3KOW - chains C and G; structure by X-ray diffraction, 2.90 A resolution.

Chain C:
Molecule: D-ornithine aminomutase E component
Source organism: Clostridium sticklandii
UniProtKB: Q8VPJ5 (Q8VPJ5_CLOST); numbering as in UniProt; present here: 1-219, 223-743
Chain sequence (763 residues; numbered 1 to 766; 3 numbers in that range are skipped by the numbering (no residue carries them; nothing is unmodelled there); the number before each row is that of its first residue):
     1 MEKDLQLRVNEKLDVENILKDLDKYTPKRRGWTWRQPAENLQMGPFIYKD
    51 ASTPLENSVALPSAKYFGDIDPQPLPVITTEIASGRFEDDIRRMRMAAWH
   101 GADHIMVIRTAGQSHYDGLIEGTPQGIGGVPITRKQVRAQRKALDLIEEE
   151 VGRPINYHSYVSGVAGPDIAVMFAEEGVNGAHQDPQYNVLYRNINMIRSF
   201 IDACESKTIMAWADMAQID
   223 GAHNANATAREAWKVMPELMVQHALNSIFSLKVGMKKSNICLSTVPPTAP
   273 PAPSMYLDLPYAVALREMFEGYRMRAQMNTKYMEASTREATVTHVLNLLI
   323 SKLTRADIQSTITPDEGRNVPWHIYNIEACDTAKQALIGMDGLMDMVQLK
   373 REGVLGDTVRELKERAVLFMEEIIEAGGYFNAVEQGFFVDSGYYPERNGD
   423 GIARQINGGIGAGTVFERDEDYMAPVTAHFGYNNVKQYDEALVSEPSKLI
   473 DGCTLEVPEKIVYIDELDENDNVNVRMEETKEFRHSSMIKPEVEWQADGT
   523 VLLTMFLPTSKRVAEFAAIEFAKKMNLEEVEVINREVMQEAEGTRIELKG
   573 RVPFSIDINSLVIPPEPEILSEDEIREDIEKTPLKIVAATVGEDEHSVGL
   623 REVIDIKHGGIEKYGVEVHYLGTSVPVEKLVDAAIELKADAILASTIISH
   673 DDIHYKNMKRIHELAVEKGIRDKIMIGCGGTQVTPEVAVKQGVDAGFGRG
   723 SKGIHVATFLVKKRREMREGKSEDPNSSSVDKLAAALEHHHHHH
Disordered / not traced: 1-4, 507-508, 588-590, 740-766
Glycans and other covalent adducts: pyridoxal phosphate (PLP) linked to Lys629
Differences from the reference sequence: expression tag (744-766)
Ion coordination: cobalamin Co: His618 (together with 5'-deoxyadenosine)
Small-molecule neighbours:
  - 5'-deoxyadenosine (5AD): Glu121, Pro124, Leu489, Asp490
  - cobalamin (B12): Glu615, Asp616, Glu617, His618, Ser619, Val620, Gly621, Leu622, Glu624, Val625, Leu665, Ala666, Ser667, Ile669, Ile670, Ser671, His672, Gly699, Cys700, Gly701, Gly702, Thr703, Phe719, Gly720, Arg721, Gly722, Ser723, Val728

Chain G:
Molecule: D-ornithine aminomutase S component
Source organism: Clostridium sticklandii
UniProtKB: Q8VPJ6 (Q8VPJ6_CLOST); residues 1-121 here = UniProt positions 1-121
Chain sequence (121 residues; each row starts with the number of its first residue):
     1 MKRADDFQQRRAHLANLSDEELQTRFWEMAEKIVDPLLDLGKKNTTPSIE
    51 RSVLLRMGFSSLEAKAIVDKTMDRGLMGKGAGHIVYKIAKEKNISVREAG
   101 LALSEGKYWDDAIQIFKGGVK
Disordered / not traced: 1-5, 115-121

How chain C and chain G interact:
Pairs across the interface - 135 pairs, chain C then chain G:
  Asp117(C) - Arg51(G)  salt bridge
  Asp117(C) - Lys65(G)
  Leu119(C) - Leu55(G)  hydrophobic
  Leu119(C) - Ser61(G)
  Glu121(C) - Ser61(G)  hydrogen bond
  Val164(C) - Ser48(G)  hydrogen bond (backbone-side chain)
  Val164(C) - Arg51(G)
  Pro167(C) - Ser48(G)
  Pro167(C) - Ser52(G)
  Asp168(C) - Ser48(G)
  Asp168(C) - Arg51(G)  salt bridge
  Asp168(C) - Leu55(G)
  Val171(C) - Arg56(G)
  Glu175(C) - Leu55(G)
  Arg198(C) - Thr46(G)
  Arg198(C) - Ser48(G)  hydrogen bond
  Phe200(C) - Leu37(G)  hydrophobic
  Ile201(C) - Leu40(G)
  Ile201(C) - Gly41(G)
  Ile201(C) - Asn44(G)
  Ile201(C) - Ile49(G)
  Asp202(C) - Thr46(G)  hydrogen bond
  Asp202(C) - Ser48(G)  hydrogen bond
  Cys204(C) - Gly41(G)
  Glu205(C) - Ile49(G)
  Glu205(C) - Arg56(G)  salt bridge
  Ile209(C) - Arg56(G)
  Met242(C) - Phe26(G)
  Ala246(C) - Phe26(G)  hydrophobic
  Leu247(C) - Ile33(G)  hydrophobic
  Ile250(C) - Trp27(G)  hydrophobic
  Ile250(C) - Val34(G)  hydrophobic
  Phe251(C) - Leu38(G)  hydrophobic
  Lys254(C) - Glu31(G)  salt bridge
  Lys254(C) - Asp35(G)  salt bridge
  Lys254(C) - Leu38(G)
  Met290(C) - Gln23(G)
  Met290(C) - Phe26(G)  hydrophobic
  Met290(C) - Trp27(G)  hydrogen bond (backbone-side chain)
  Phe291(C) - Trp27(G)  hydrophobic
  Tyr294(C) - Trp27(G)  hydrophobic
  Arg382(C) - Leu14(G)  hydrogen bond (side chain-backbone)
  Arg382(C) - Ala15(G)  hydrogen bond (side chain-backbone)
  Arg382(C) - Leu17(G)  hydrogen bond (side chain-backbone)
  Arg382(C) - Ser18(G)
  Arg382(C) - Asp19(G)  salt bridge
  Arg382(C) - Leu22(G)
  Glu383(C) - Phe7(G)
  Lys385(C) - Leu22(G)
  Glu386(C) - Arg11(G)  salt bridge
  Glu386(C) - Leu14(G)
  Glu386(C) - Leu22(G)
  Arg387(C) - Phe7(G)
  Ala388(C) - Phe26(G)  hydrophobic
  Val389(C) - Leu14(G)  hydrophobic
  Val389(C) - Leu22(G)  hydrophobic
  Val389(C) - Phe26(G)  hydrophobic
  Val389(C) - Met29(G)  hydrophobic
  Leu390(C) - Arg10(G)
  Leu390(C) - Arg11(G)
  Leu390(C) - His13(G)
  Leu390(C) - Leu14(G)  hydrophobic
  Met392(C) - Phe26(G)  hydrophobic
  Met392(C) - Met29(G)  hydrophobic
  Met392(C) - Ile33(G)  hydrophobic
  Glu393(C) - His13(G)  salt bridge
  Glu393(C) - Arg25(G)  salt bridge
  Glu393(C) - Met29(G)
  Glu394(C) - Arg10(G)  salt bridge
  Ile395(C) - Ile33(G)  hydrophobic
  Ile396(C) - Met29(G)  hydrophobic
  Ile396(C) - Lys32(G)
  Ile396(C) - Ile33(G)  hydrophobic
  Tyr401(C) - Ile33(G)  hydrophobic
  Phe402(C) - Leu37(G)  hydrophobic
  Phe402(C) - Leu40(G)  hydrophobic
  Tyr416(C) - Arg10(G)  hydrogen bond
  Pro417(C) - Asp6(G)
  Pro417(C) - Phe7(G)  hydrophobic
  Thr436(C) - Thr45(G)
  Thr436(C) - Thr46(G)
  Thr436(C) - Pro47(G)
  Val437(C) - Asn44(G)
  Val437(C) - Thr45(G)
  Phe438(C) - Asn44(G)
  Phe438(C) - Thr45(G)  hydrogen bond (backbone-backbone)
  Phe438(C) - Met72(G)  hydrophobic
  Phe438(C) - Met77(G)  hydrophobic
  Glu439(C) - Lys43(G)
  Glu439(C) - Asn44(G)
  Glu439(C) - Gly78(G)
  Arg440(C) - Lys42(G)  hydrogen bond (side chain-backbone)
  Arg440(C) - Lys43(G)  hydrogen bond (backbone-backbone)
  Arg440(C) - Asn44(G)  hydrogen bond (side chain-backbone)
  Arg440(C) - Gly78(G)
  Asp441(C) - Gly78(G)  hydrogen bond (backbone-backbone)
  Asp441(C) - Lys79(G)  salt bridge
  Asp443(C) - Lys79(G)  salt bridge
  Asp443(C) - His83(G)  hydrogen bond (backbone-side chain)
  Tyr444(C) - Glu50(G)  hydrogen bond
  Tyr444(C) - Gly78(G)
  Tyr444(C) - Lys79(G)
  Tyr444(C) - Gly80(G)
  Met445(C) - Lys79(G)  hydrogen bond (backbone-backbone)
  Met445(C) - His83(G)
  Met445(C) - Tyr86(G)  hydrophobic
  Pro447(C) - Met57(G)  hydrophobic
  Pro447(C) - Gly82(G)
  Val448(C) - Val53(G)
  Val448(C) - Arg56(G)
  Val448(C) - Met57(G)  hydrophobic
  Thr449(C) - Arg56(G)  hydrogen bond (backbone-side chain)
  Ala450(C) - Arg56(G)  hydrogen bond (backbone-side chain)
  Phe452(C) - Leu38(G)
  Phe452(C) - Gly41(G)
  Phe452(C) - Lys42(G)
  Gly453(C) - Lys42(G)
  Tyr454(C) - Lys42(G)  hydrogen bond (backbone-backbone)
  Gln459(C) - His83(G)  hydrogen bond
  Tyr460(C) - His83(G)  hydrogen bond
  Tyr460(C) - Tyr86(G)  hydrophobic
  Tyr460(C) - Lys87(G)
  Leu471(C) - Tyr86(G)
  Ile472(C) - Met57(G)  hydrophobic
  Cys475(C) - Arg56(G)
  Thr476(C) - Leu55(G)
  Thr476(C) - Arg56(G)  hydrogen bond (backbone-backbone)
  Thr476(C) - Gly58(G)
  Lys482(C) - Gly58(G)
  Val484(C) - Gly58(G)
  Val484(C) - Ser60(G)
  Val484(C) - Arg97(G)
  Ile486(C) - Ser60(G)
  Ile486(C) - Leu62(G)  hydrophobic
  Leu489(C) - Leu62(G)  hydrophobic
Also at the interface, not in a pair above, chain C (75 interface residues in all): Gly118, Ala165, Ile197, Ser249, Val255, Glu289, Ala446, His451
Also at the interface, not in a pair above, chain G (59 interface residues in all): Ala30, Phe59, Glu63, Val96

Overview:
Chain C and chain G form an interface of 75 and 59 residues respectively, with 24 hydrogen bonds and 12 salt
bridges. Among the polar pairs are Asp117(C)-Arg51(G), Asp168(C)-Arg51(G) and Glu205(C)-Arg56(G). Ligands of
chain C: 5'-deoxyadenosine and cobalamin. Pyridoxal phosphate is covalently linked to Lys629(C).
Here chain C is D-ornithine aminomutase E component and chain G is D-ornithine aminomutase S component, both
from Clostridium sticklandii. Entry 3KOW (Crystal Structure of ornithine 4,5 aminomutase backsoaked complex)
was determined by X-ray diffraction together with 3KOX, 3KOY, 3KP0 and 3KP1 from the same study.
